Entry 1SC7 (X-ray diffraction, 3.00 A resolution); this record covers chains C and A of the 4 polymer chains in the assembly.

# Chain C
Molecule: 12-nt DNA strand
Sequence (12 nucleotides; numbered 11 to 22; the number before each row is that of its first residue):
    11 XGAAAAATTT TT
Modified positions: TGP (5'-thio-2'-deoxy-guanosine phosphonic acid) at position 11

# Chain A
Molecule: DNA topoisomerase I
From: Homo sapiens
Notes: EC 5.99.1.2
UniProt: P11387 (TOP1_HUMAN); numbering as in UniProt (aligned over 174-765)
Sequence (592 residues; numbered 174 to 765; the number before each row is that of its first residue):
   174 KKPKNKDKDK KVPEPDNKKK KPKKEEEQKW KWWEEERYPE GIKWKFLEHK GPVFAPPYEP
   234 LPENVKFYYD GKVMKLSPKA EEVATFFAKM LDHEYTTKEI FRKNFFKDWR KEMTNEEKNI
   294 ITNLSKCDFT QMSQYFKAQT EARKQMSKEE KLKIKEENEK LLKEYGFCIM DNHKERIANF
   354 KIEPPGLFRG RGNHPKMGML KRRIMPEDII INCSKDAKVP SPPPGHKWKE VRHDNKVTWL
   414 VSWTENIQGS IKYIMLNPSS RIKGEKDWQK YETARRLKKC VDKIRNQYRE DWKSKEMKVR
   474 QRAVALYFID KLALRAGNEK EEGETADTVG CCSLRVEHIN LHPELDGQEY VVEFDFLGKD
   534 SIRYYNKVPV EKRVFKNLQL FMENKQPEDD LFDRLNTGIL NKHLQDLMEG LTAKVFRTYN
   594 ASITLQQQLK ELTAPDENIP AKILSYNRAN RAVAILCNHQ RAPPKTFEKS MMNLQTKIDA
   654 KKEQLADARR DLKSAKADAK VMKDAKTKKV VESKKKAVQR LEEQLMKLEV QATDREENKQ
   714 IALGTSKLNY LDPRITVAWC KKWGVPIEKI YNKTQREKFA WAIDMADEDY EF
Unresolved in the structure: 174-198
Sequence notes: modified residue (723)
Modified positions: Tyr723 (o-phosphotyrosine; PTR)
Curated features (UniProtKB/Swiss-Prot):
  - region (Interaction with DNA): Lys425, Tyr426, Arg488 to Lys493, Thr585 to Lys587
  - active site: Tyr723 (O-(3'-phospho-DNA)-tyrosine intermediate)
  - site (Interaction with DNA): Arg316, Arg364, Trp412, Lys443, Thr501, Lys532, Asn574, His632, Lys650
  - modified residue: Lys280 (N6-acetyllysine), Ser506 (Phosphoserine)
  - cross-link (Glycyl lysine isopeptide (Lys-Gly)): Lys204 (interchain with G-Cter in SUMO2), Lys336 (interchain with G-Cter in SUMO2), Lys549 (interchain with G-Cter in SUMO2), Lys642 (interchain with G-Cter in SUMO2), Lys700 (interchain with G-Cter in SUMO2), Lys712 (interchain with G-Cter in SUMO2)
  - natural variant: Lys326 (K326R: In breast cancer), Met370 (M370T: In CPT-resistant leukemia), Asp533 (D533G: In CPT-resistant leukemia), Asn722 (N722S: In CPT-resistant leukemia), Thr729 (T729A: In CPT-resistant lung cancer)
  - mutagenesis: Lys532 (K532A: Almost abolishes enzyme activity; K532R: Strongly reduced enzyme activity), Tyr723 (Y723F: No change in CPT-induced clearing from nuclei)

# Chain C / chain A interface
Contacting residue pairs (15):
  TGP_11(C) with Arg364(A); Gly717(A); Thr718(A); Leu721(A)
  DG12(C) with Arg634(A), phosphate contact; Ala715(A), phosphate contact; Gly717(A), phosphate contact; Thr718(A), hydrogen bond to the phosphate
  DA13(C) with Arg634(A), phosphate contact; Ala635(A), phosphate contact; Pro636(A), phosphate contact
  DA14(C) with Lys638(A), salt bridge to the phosphate
  DA17(C) with Lys324(A), salt bridge to the phosphate
  DT21(C) with Lys650(A), phosphate contact
  DT22(C) with Lys650(A), phosphate contact
Interface residues without a listed pair, chain C (9 interface residues in all): DA16, DT18
Interface residues without a listed pair, chain A (15 interface residues in all): Thr313, Arg316, Lys328, Gln633

# Overview
9 residues of chain C and 15 residues of chain A are in contact, with 1 hydrogen bond and 2 salt bridges.
Polar pairs include DG12(C)-Thr718(A), DA14(C)-Lys638(A) and DA17(C)-Lys324(A). From UniProt: active-site
residue Tyr723(A) and 2 mutagenesis sites on chain A.
Chain C is a 12-nt DNA strand and chain A is DNA topoisomerase I (Homo sapiens); the structure, Human DNA
Topoisomerase I (70 Kda) In Complex With The Indenoisoquinoline MJ-II-38 and Covalent Complex With ..., was
determined by X-ray diffraction together with 1T8I and 1SEU from the same study.
